Entry 8ABY (electron microscopy, 3.70 A resolution); this record covers chains A and C of the 8 polymer chains in the assembly.

# Chain A
Name: DNA-directed RNA polymerase subunit alpha
From: Escherichia coli K-12
Notes: EC 2.7.7.6
UniProt: P0A7Z4 (RPOA_ECOLI); numbering as in UniProt (aligned over 1-329)
Sequence (329 residues; numbered 1 to 329; the number before each row is that of its first residue):
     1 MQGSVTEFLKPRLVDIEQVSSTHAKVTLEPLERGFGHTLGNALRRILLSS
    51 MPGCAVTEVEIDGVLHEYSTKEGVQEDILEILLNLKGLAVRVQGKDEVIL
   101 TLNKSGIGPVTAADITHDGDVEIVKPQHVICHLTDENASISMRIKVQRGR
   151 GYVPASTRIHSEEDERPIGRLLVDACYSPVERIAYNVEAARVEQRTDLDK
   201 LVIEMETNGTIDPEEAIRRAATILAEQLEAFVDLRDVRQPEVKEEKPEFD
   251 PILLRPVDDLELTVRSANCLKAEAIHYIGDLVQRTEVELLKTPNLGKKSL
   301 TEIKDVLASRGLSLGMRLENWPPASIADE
Disordered / not traced: 1-6, 160-166, 235-329

# Chain C
Name: DNA-directed RNA polymerase subunit beta
From: Escherichia coli K-12
Notes: EC 2.7.7.6
UniProt: P0A8V2 (RPOB_ECOLI); residues 1-1342 here = UniProt positions 1-1342
Sequence (1342 residues; row label = number of the first residue in the row):
     1 MVYSYTEKKRIRKDFGKRPQVLDVPYLLSIQLDSFQKFIEQDPEGQYGLE
    51 AAFRSVFPIQSYSGNSELQYVSYRLGEPVFDVQECQIRGVTYSAPLRVKL
   101 RLVIYEREAPEGTVKDIKEQEVYMGEIPLMTDNGTFVINGTERVIVSQLH
   151 RSPGVFFDSDKGKTHSSGKVLYNARIIPYRGSWLDFEFDPKDNLFVRIDR
   201 RRKLPATIILRALNYTTEQILDLFFEKVIFEIRDNKLQMELVPERLRGET
   251 ASFDIEANGKVYVEKGRRITARHIRQLEKDDVKLIEVPVEYIAGKVVAKD
   301 YIDESTGELICAANMELSLDLLAKLSQSGHKRIETLFTNDLDHGPYISET
   351 LRVDPTNDRLSALVEIYRMMRPGEPPTREAAESLFENLFFSEDRYDLSAV
   401 GRMKFNRSLLREEIEGSGILSKDDIIDVMKKLIDIRNGKGEVDDIDHLGN
   451 RRIRSVGEMAENQFRVGLVRVERAVKERLSLGDLDTLMPQDMINAKPISA
   501 AVKEFFGSSQLSQFMDQNNPLSEITHKRRISALGPGGLTRERAGFEVRDV
   551 HPTHYGRVCPIETPEGPNIGLINSLSVYAQTNEYGFLETPYRKVTDGVVT
   601 DEIHYLSAIEEGNYVIAQANSNLDEEGHFVEDLVTCRSKGESSLFSRDQV
   651 DYMDVSTQQVVSVGASLIPFLEHDDANRALMGANMQRQAVPTLRADKPLV
   701 GTGMERAVAVDSGVTAVAKRGGVVQYVDASRIVIKVNEDEMYPGEAGIDI
   751 YNLTKYTRSNQNTCINQMPCVSLGEPVERGDVLADGPSTDLGELALGQNM
   801 RVAFMPWNGYNFEDSILVSERVVQEDRFTTIHIQELACVSRDTKLGPEEI
   851 TADIPNVGEAALSKLDESGIVYIGAEVTGGDILVGKVTPKGETQLTPEEK
   901 LLRAIFGEKASDVKDSSLRVPNGVSGTVIDVQVFTRDGVEKDKRALEIEE
   951 MQLKQAKKDLSEELQILEAGLFSRIRAVLVAGGVEAEKLDKLPRDRWLEL
  1001 GLTDEEKQNQLEQLAEQYDELKHEFEKKLEAKRRKITQGDDLAPGVLKIV
  1051 KVYLAVKRRIQPGDKMAGRHGNKGVISKINPIEDMPYDENGTPVDIVLNP
  1101 LGVPSRMNIGQILETHLGMAAKGIGDKINAMLKQQQEVAKLREFIQRAYD
  1151 LGADVRQKVDLSTFSDEEVMRLAENLRKGMPIATPVFDGAKEAEIKELLK
  1201 LGDLPTSGQIRLYDGRTGEQFERPVTVGYMYMLKLNHLVDDKMHARSTGS
  1251 YSLVTQQPLGGKAQFGGQRFGEMEVWALEAYGAAYTLQEMLTVKSDDVNG
  1301 RTKMYKNIVDGNHQMEPGMPESFNVLLKEIRSLGINIELEDE
Disordered / not traced: 1, 891-912

# Interface between chain A and chain C
Pairs across the interface (48; chain A residue first):
  Asn41(A) with Gly1215(C); Arg1216(C); Thr1217(C), hydrogen bond (side chain-backbone); Gly1218(C)
  Arg44(A) with Glu1083(C); Tyr1087(C)
  Arg45(A) with Glu1083(C); Asp1084(C), salt bridge; Gly1215(C)
  Leu48(A) with Glu1083(C)
  Ser49(A) with Glu1083(C)
  Leu65(A) with Ile873(C)
  His66(A) with Ile873(C); Val928(C); Ile929(C)
  Tyr68(A) with Tyr756(C); Ile831(C), hydrophobic; Ala1055(C), hydrophobic; Lys1057(C)
  Thr70(A) with Ala729(C)
  Glu72(A) with Asp728(C); Lys958(C)
  Gly73(A) with Asp728(C), hydrogen bond (backbone-side chain)
  Val74(A) with Ala729(C), hydrogen bond (backbone-backbone)
  Gln75(A) with Val727(C); Ala729(C); Pro769(C); Val771(C), hydrogen bond (side chain-backbone)
  Glu76(A) with Ala729(C)
  Asp77(A) with Ala729(C); Lys755(C), salt bridge; Tyr756(C), hydrogen bond; Asn766(C); Met768(C)
  Leu79(A) with Leu693(C), hydrophobic
  Leu83(A) with Arg694(C)
  Lys86(A) with Gln824(C), hydrogen bond (side chain-backbone)
  Thr134(A) with Tyr726(C); Val727(C), hydrogen bond (side chain-backbone)
  Tyr152(A) with Val823(C); Gln824(C)
  Ile168(A) with Gly874(C)
  Asp174(A) with Asp826(C)
  Glu181(A) with Arg821(C)
  Arg182(A) with Asn1090(C), hydrogen bond (side chain-backbone)
  Ile183(A) with Gly1091(C)
  Ala184(A) with Asn1090(C)
  Tyr185(A) with Tyr1087(C), hydrogen bond
Interface residues without a listed pair, chain A (31 interface residues in all): Lys71, Pro154, Ile159, Cys176
Interface residues without a listed pair, chain C (42 interface residues in all): Leu773, Glu876, Thr927, Val1056, Arg1059, Ile1082, Glu1089, Thr1092, Pro1093

# Overview
Chain A and chain C form an interface of 31 and 42 residues respectively; the contacts include 9 hydrogen
bonds and 2 salt bridges. Among the polar pairs are Arg45(A)-Asp1084(C), Asp77(A)-Lys755(C) and
Asn41(A)-Thr1217(C).
Here chain A is DNA-directed RNA polymerase subunit alpha and chain C is DNA-directed RNA polymerase subunit
beta, both from Escherichia coli K-12. Entry 8ABY (RNA polymerase bound to purified in vitro transcribed
regulatory RNA putL - pause prone, closed clamp ...) was determined by electron microscopy, deposited together
with 8ABZ, 8AC0, 8AC1, 8AC2, 8ACP and 8AD1.
